6NWE - chains A and B; structure by X-ray diffraction, 2.71 A resolution.

[Chain A]
Molecule: Rhodopsin
Organism: Bos taurus
UniProtKB: P02699 (OPSD_BOVIN); numbering as in UniProt (aligned over 1-348)
Chain sequence (348 residues; numbered 1 to 348; the number before each row is that of its first residue):
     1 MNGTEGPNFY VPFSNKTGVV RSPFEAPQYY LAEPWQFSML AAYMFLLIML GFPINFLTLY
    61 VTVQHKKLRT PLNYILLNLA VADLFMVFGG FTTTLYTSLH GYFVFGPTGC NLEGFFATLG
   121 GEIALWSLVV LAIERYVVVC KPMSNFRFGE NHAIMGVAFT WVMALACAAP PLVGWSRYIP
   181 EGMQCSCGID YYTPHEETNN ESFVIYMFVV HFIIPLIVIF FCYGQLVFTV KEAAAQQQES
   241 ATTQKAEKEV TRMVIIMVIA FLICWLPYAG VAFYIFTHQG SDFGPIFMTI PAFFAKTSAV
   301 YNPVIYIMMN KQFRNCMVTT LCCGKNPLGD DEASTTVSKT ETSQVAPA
Disordered / not traced: 327-348
Disulfide bonds: Cys-110/Cys-187
Covalent attachments: N-acetylglucosamine (NAG) linked to Asn-15; palmitic acid (PLM) linked to Cys-323
Swiss-Prot annotation at these positions:
  - region: Asp-330 to Ala-348 (Interaction with SAG)
  - motif: Glu-134 to Tyr-136 ('Ionic lock' involved in activated form stabilization)
  - binding site (Zn(2+)): Glu-201, Gln-279
  - site: Glu-113 (Plays an important role in the conformation switch to the active conformation)
  - modified residue: Met-1 (N-acetylmethionine), Lys-296 (N6-(retinylidene)lysine), Ser-334 (Phosphoserine), Thr-335 (Phosphothreonine), Thr-336 (Phosphothreonine), Ser-338 (Phosphoserine), Thr-340 (Phosphothreonine), Thr-342 (Phosphothreonine), Ser-343 (Phosphoserine)
  - lipidation (S-palmitoyl cysteine): Cys-322, Cys-323
  - glycosylation (N-linked (GlcNAc...) asparagine): Asn-2, Asn-15
  - mutagenesis: Asn-2 (N2C: Stabilized by a disulfide bond and normal light absorption; when associated with C-282 and D-15), Asn-15 (N15D: Normal light absorption; when associated with C-2 and C-282), Gly-90 (G90D: Increased thermal stability and decreased retinal uptake. Decreases stability of the inactive conformation), Thr-94 (T94I: Stabilizes the activated conformation and hinders hydrolysis of the covalent bond that retains all-trans-retinol), Glu-113 (E113Q: Causes shift to the activated conformation), Met-257 (M257Y: Causes shift to the activated conformation), Asp-282 (D282C: Stabilized by a disulfide bond and normal light absorption; when associated with C-2 and D-15)

[Chain B]
Molecule: ILENLKDVGLF peptide CT2
Chain sequence (11 residues; numbered 340 to 350; the number before each row is that of its first residue):
   340 ILENLKDVGL F

[Chain A / chain B interface]
Pairs across the interface (19):
  Leu-72(A) / Asp-346(B)
  Arg-135(A) / Val-347(B)  hydrogen bond (side chain-backbone)
  Arg-135(A) / Leu-349(B)
  Val-138(A) / Asn-343(B)  hydrogen bond (backbone-side chain)
  Val-139(A) / Leu-344(B)  hydrophobic
  Thr-229(A) / Ile-340(B)
  Val-230(A) / Ile-340(B)  hydrophobic
  Ala-233(A) / Ile-340(B)  hydrophobic
  Thr-242(A) / Leu-341(B)
  Thr-242(A) / Phe-350(B)
  Thr-243(A) / Leu-341(B)
  Lys-245(A) / Phe-350(B)
  Ala-246(A) / Leu-341(B)  hydrophobic
  Ala-246(A) / Leu-344(B)  hydrophobic
  Ala-246(A) / Phe-350(B)  hydrophobic
  Glu-249(A) / Leu-349(B)
  Glu-249(A) / Phe-350(B)
  Val-250(A) / Leu-344(B)  hydrophobic
  Asn-310(A) / Gly-348(B)
Other interface residues (no listed pair), chain A (19 interface residues in all): Lys-141, Leu-226, Met-253, Met-257, Lys-311

[Summary]
19 residues of chain A face 9 of chain B across their interface; the contacts include 2 hydrogen bonds. Polar
contacts include Arg-135(A)/Val-347(B) and Val-138(A)/Asn-343(B). Covalently linked palmitic acid: at
Cys-323(A). Covalently linked N-acetylglucosamine: at Asn-15(A).
Here chain A is Rhodopsin (Bos taurus) and chain B is ILENLKDVGLF peptide CT2. Entry 6NWE (Crystal structure
of bovine opsin with beta octyl glucoside bound) was determined by X-ray diffraction.
